Entry 1JAY (X-ray diffraction, 1.65 A resolution); this record covers chains A and B.

# Chain A (and B)
Protein: Coenzyme F420H2:NADP+ Oxidoreductase (FNO)
Organism: Archaeoglobus fulgidus
Notes: chain B of this document is another copy of the same molecule, construct and numbering; everything in this record applies to it too
Reference sequence: O29370 (O29370_ARCFU); residues 1-212 here = UniProt positions 1-212
Sequence (212 residues; numbered 1 to 212; the number before each row is that of its first residue):
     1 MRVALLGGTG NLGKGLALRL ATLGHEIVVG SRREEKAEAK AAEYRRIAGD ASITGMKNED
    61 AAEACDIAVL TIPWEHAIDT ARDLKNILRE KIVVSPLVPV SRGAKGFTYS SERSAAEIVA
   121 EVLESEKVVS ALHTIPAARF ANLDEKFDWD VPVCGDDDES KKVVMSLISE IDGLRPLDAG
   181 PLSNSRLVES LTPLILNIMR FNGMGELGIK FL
Curated features (UniProtKB/Swiss-Prot):
  - binding site (NADP(+)): Thr9 to Leu12, Ser31, Arg32, Lys36, Ile72, His76, Val98, Ala137
  - binding site (coenzyme F420-(gamma-Glu)n): Leu207
Ion coordination: Na+: Ser169, Ile171, Leu174
Residues lining bound ligands:
  - coenzyme f420 (F42): Val98, Val100, His133, Thr134, Ile135, Pro136, Ala137, Ala138, Arg139, Asn142, Thr192, Ile195, Leu196, Met199, Glu206, Leu207
  - NADP (NAP; NADP nicotinamide-adenine-dinucleotide phosphate): Gly7, Thr9, Gly10, Asn11, Leu12, Gly13, Ser31, Arg32, Lys36, Leu70, Thr71, Ile72, Pro73, Trp74, His76, Thr80, Pro96, Leu97, Val98, Leu132, His133, Ile135, Pro136, Ala137
From the paper describing this entry:
  - binding site for coenzyme f420: Val98, Thr192, Ile195, Leu196, Met199, Leu207
  - specificity-determining residues: Thr134
  - binding site for NADP: Thr9, Leu12, Ser31, Arg32, Lys36, Ile135, Ala137
  - conformationally variable residues (side-chain flip): Arg32, Arg33

# How chain A and chain B interact
Pairs across the interface (72; chain A residue first):
  Lys105(A) - Pro181(B)
  Lys105(A) - Ser183(B)
  Lys105(A) - Asn184(B)  hydrogen bond (backbone-side chain)
  Phe107(A) - Asn184(B)
  Phe107(A) - Leu187(B)
  Arg139(A) - Leu212(B)  hydrogen bond (side chain-backbone)
  Asp148(A) - Leu212(B)
  Trp149(A) - Leu212(B)  hydrogen bond (side chain-backbone)
  Arg175(A) - Met204(B)
  Leu177(A) - Ile198(B)  hydrophobic
  Leu177(A) - Asn202(B)
  Leu177(A) - Met204(B)  hydrophobic
  Asp178(A) - Ile198(B)
  Asp178(A) - Phe201(B)
  Asp178(A) - Asn202(B)  hydrogen bond (backbone-side chain)
  Ala179(A) - Asn197(B)
  Ala179(A) - Phe201(B)
  Gly180(A) - Phe201(B)
  Pro181(A) - Lys105(B)
  Pro181(A) - Phe201(B)
  Asn184(A) - Phe107(B)
  Asn184(A) - Asn197(B)  hydrogen bond
  Arg186(A) - Arg186(B)
  Leu187(A) - Phe107(B)
  Leu187(A) - Ser190(B)
  Leu187(A) - Leu194(B)
  Leu187(A) - Asn197(B)
  Val188(A) - Leu194(B)  hydrophobic
  Ser190(A) - Leu187(B)
  Leu191(A) - Leu191(B)  hydrophobic
  Leu191(A) - Leu194(B)  hydrophobic
  Leu194(A) - Leu187(B)
  Leu194(A) - Val188(B)  hydrophobic
  Leu194(A) - Leu191(B)  hydrophobic
  Ile195(A) - Phe211(B)  hydrophobic
  Asn197(A) - Ala179(B)
  Asn197(A) - Asn184(B)
  Asn197(A) - Leu187(B)
  Ile198(A) - Leu177(B)  hydrophobic
  Ile198(A) - Asp178(B)
  Ile198(A) - Ala179(B)  hydrophobic
  Phe201(A) - Asp178(B)
  Phe201(A) - Ala179(B)
  Phe201(A) - Gly180(B)
  Phe201(A) - Pro181(B)
  Phe201(A) - Asn184(B)
  Asn202(A) - Leu177(B)
  Asn202(A) - Asp178(B)  hydrogen bond (side chain-backbone)
  Met204(A) - Arg175(B)
  Leu207(A) - Phe211(B)  hydrophobic
  Leu207(A) - Leu212(B)
  Gly208(A) - Phe211(B)
  Gly208(A) - Leu212(B)  hydrogen bond (backbone-backbone)
  Ile209(A) - Lys210(B)
  Ile209(A) - Phe211(B)  hydrophobic
  Ile209(A) - Leu212(B)
  Lys210(A) - Gly208(B)
  Lys210(A) - Ile209(B)
  Lys210(A) - Lys210(B)  hydrogen bond (backbone-backbone)
  Lys210(A) - Leu212(B)
  Phe211(A) - Ile195(B)  hydrophobic
  Phe211(A) - Ile198(B)  hydrophobic
  Phe211(A) - Leu207(B)  hydrophobic
  Phe211(A) - Gly208(B)
  Phe211(A) - Ile209(B)  hydrophobic
  Leu212(A) - Arg139(B)  hydrogen bond (backbone-side chain)
  Leu212(A) - Asp148(B)
  Leu212(A) - Trp149(B)  hydrogen bond (backbone-side chain)
  Leu212(A) - Leu207(B)
  Leu212(A) - Gly208(B)  hydrogen bond (backbone-backbone)
  Leu212(A) - Ile209(B)
  Leu212(A) - Lys210(B)
Also at the interface, not in a pair above, chain A (34 interface residues in all): Gly106, Pro152, Met165, Pro193
Also at the interface, not in a pair above, chain B (34 interface residues in all): Tyr109, Pro152, Pro193

# Overview
Chain A and chain B each contribute 34 residues to their interface; the contacts include 11 hydrogen bonds.
Among the polar pairs are Lys105(A)-Asn184(B), Arg139(A)-Leu212(B) and Trp149(A)-Leu212(B). The paper reports
a binding site for NADP at Thr9(A), Leu12(A) and Ser31(A) among others; a binding site for coenzyme f420 at
Val98(A), Thr192(A) and Ile195(A) among others.
Chain A and chain B are both Coenzyme F420H2:NADP+ Oxidoreductase (FNO) (Archaeoglobus fulgidus); the
structure, Structure of Coenzyme F420H2:NADP+ Oxidoreductase (FNO) with its substrates bound, was determined
by X-ray diffraction together with 1JAX from the same study.
